Entry 7VAV (electron microscopy, 2.80 A resolution); this record covers chains G and H of the 12 polymer chains in the assembly.

== Chain G ==
Name: V-type ATP synthase subunit D
Source organism: Thermus thermophilus HB8
UniProtKB: O87880 (VATD_THET8); residue numbers follow UniProt; this construct covers 1-223
Amino-acid sequence (223 residues; numbered 1 to 223; the number before each row is that of its first residue):
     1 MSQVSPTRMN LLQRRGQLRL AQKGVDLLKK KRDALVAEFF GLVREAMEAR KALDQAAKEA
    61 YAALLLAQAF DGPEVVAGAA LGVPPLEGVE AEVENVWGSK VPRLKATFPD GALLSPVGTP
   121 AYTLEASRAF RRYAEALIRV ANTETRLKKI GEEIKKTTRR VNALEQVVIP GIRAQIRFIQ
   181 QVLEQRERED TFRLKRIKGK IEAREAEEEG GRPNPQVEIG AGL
Disordered / not traced: 1-3, 210-223

== Chain H ==
Name: V-type ATP synthase subunit F
Source organism: Thermus thermophilus HB8
UniProtKB: P74903 (VATF_THET8); residues 1-104 here = UniProt positions 1-104
Amino-acid sequence (104 residues; each row starts with the number of its first residue):
     1 MAVIADPETA QGFRLAGLEG YGASSAEEAQ SLLETLVERG GYALVAVDEA LLPDPERAVE
    61 RLMRGRDLPV LLPIAGLKEA FQGHDVEGYM RELVRKTIGF DIKL

== How chain G and chain H interact ==
Contacting residue pairs (49):
  Phe39(G) - Thr97(H)
  Phe39(G) - Ile98(H)  hydrophobic
  Phe40(G) - Ile102(H)  hydrophobic
  Val43(G) - Val94(H)  hydrophobic
  Ala46(G) - Met90(H)  hydrophobic
  Met47(G) - Met90(H)  hydrophobic
  Met47(G) - Arg91(H)  hydrogen bond
  Arg50(G) - Leu72(H)
  Arg50(G) - Pro73(H)  hydrogen bond (side chain-backbone)
  Arg50(G) - Tyr89(H)  hydrogen bond
  Arg50(G) - Met90(H)
  Lys58(G) - Ala80(H)
  Tyr61(G) - Thr9(H)
  Tyr61(G) - Ala75(H)  hydrogen bond (side chain-backbone)
  Tyr61(G) - Gly76(H)  hydrogen bond (side chain-backbone)
  Tyr61(G) - Leu77(H)  hydrogen bond (side chain-backbone)
  Tyr61(G) - Ala80(H)  hydrophobic
  Tyr61(G) - Phe81(H)  hydrophobic
  Leu64(G) - Gly12(H)
  Leu64(G) - Leu77(H)  hydrophobic
  Leu65(G) - Phe81(H)  hydrophobic
  Val76(G) - Leu15(H)  hydrophobic
  Ala77(G) - Gln11(H)
  Ala80(G) - Gln11(H)
  Ala80(G) - Arg14(H)
  Ala80(G) - Leu15(H)
  Pro85(G) - Gly17(H)
  Leu86(G) - Met1(H)
  Leu86(G) - Gly17(H)  hydrogen bond (backbone-backbone)
  Glu87(G) - Met1(H)
  Val89(G) - Ala43(H)  hydrophobic
  Leu104(G) - Val70(H)  hydrophobic
  Thr123(G) - Leu15(H)
  Ala126(G) - Leu15(H)  hydrophobic
  Ser127(G) - Leu15(H)
  Phe130(G) - Gly12(H)
  Phe130(G) - Ala16(H)  hydrophobic
  Tyr133(G) - Phe13(H)  hydrophobic
  Tyr133(G) - Ile74(H)
  Leu137(G) - Leu44(H)  hydrophobic
  Leu137(G) - Leu72(H)  hydrophobic
  Val140(G) - Leu72(H)  hydrophobic
  Glu144(G) - Tyr89(H)  hydrogen bond
  Glu144(G) - Met90(H)
  Glu144(G) - Leu93(H)
  Lys148(G) - Leu93(H)
  Gly151(G) - Thr97(H)
  Lys155(G) - Lys96(H)
  Lys155(G) - Thr97(H)
Interface residues without a listed pair, chain G (37 interface residues in all): Leu53, Ala62, Ala79, Val83, Ala91, Pro102, Ala141, Thr145
Interface residues without a listed pair, chain H (32 interface residues in all): Asp67, Leu68, Val86

== In short ==
37 residues of chain G and 32 residues of chain H are in contact; the contacts include 8 hydrogen bonds. Polar
pairs include Met47(G)-Arg91(H), Arg50(G)-Pro73(H) and Arg50(G)-Tyr89(H).
Chain G is V-type ATP synthase subunit D and chain H is V-type ATP synthase subunit F, both from Thermus
thermophilus HB8; the structure, V1EG of V/A-ATPase from Thermus thermophilus at low ATP concentration,
state3, was determined by electron microscopy (same publication as 7VAI, 7VAJ, 7VAK, 7VAL, 7VAM, 7VAN and 11
further entries).
